6YWX - chains A and C of the 83 polymer chains in the assembly; structure by electron microscopy, 3.10 A resolution.

Chain A:
Molecule: 23S rRNA
Source organism: Neurospora crassa OR74A
Sequence (3464 nucleotides; row label = number of the first residue in the row; note: 28 numbers in that range are skipped by the numbering (no residue carries them; nothing is unmodelled there); a row labelled like 1655A-1655Z holds insertion residues (1655A, then the next letters in order)):
     1 AAAUGUAAUG GAUAUAAAGC UUAUGUUUAU AUAUAUAGAC AUAUAUAAGU AUAUAAAGAG
    61 ACUACUACCA AUAGCUACAC UAUGUAUUAA GGAGAGUAUA ACUUAAUUUA UGUUUAUGAU
   121 UUUAUCAUAC CCCUAAAAAU GACACCGAGG AGCAAGGGUC GGGUUAGCAU CCUGGUUCGU
   181 ACACCUUGGU GACCUAGGCU AGUACCAGGU CCCCCUCUAA GGGACUUGUC CCCCUCUAAG
   241 GGACUUGCGU CGGUCCUAUC CUAGGCCGAA UAGGUGAAUA AAUACUUACG GACGGCCUUG
   301 GUCUGUCCUA GAGGUUAUCA ACAUAUGAAC UCUUAGAGAA AUUACUUAAU AAACGAAGUG
   361 AAUUGAAAUA UCUUAUUAAC UUCAGGAAAA GAAAUCAAAC GAGAUUCUAU GAUUAGUGUG
   421 AACGAAAAUA GAGCAGCCUA UUAAAAUAAG UAAAAUGGCU UUAAAGCUGU UUGAAUAUUG
   481 UGGGGAACCU UCCUCAAAGG CUAAAUAUAA UACAUGAGUU ACAGAGAAAA GUACCGUGAG
   541 GGAAAGCUUU GAAAUAGUAG UUUUAUAAGC AGCUCAAGCA AUAAGAAAGC GAGAGCGUAC
   601 CUUUUGCAUA AUGGGUCACC AAGUUAAUUU UAGAUGCGAG CGAAUUUAUU UAUGUUUUUA
   661 CUGAUUAAAC AAUAUAAUGA AUCAUAAUUA UUUUUGUAAC GAGUAUUAGU AUUAAAUCUU
   721 AAUUUAAUAU UAGUAUAAGU UUUCAGUAUG GCGGCUACAU AGCAUAAUCU AUGCAGCCAG
   781 CCAAUAAUUG GAUUUCCAAU CCAAUUUCGG UAAUAAAUAG AUGUGCAUAG UUAAACCGAU
   841 CAUUAAAAUA AUGAAUAGUG UCUAAAGUUA GACCCGAAGC CUGGUGAUCU UACUAUAGUC
   901 AGGACUAUAA AGGUCCGAAC GGGUUAUCGU UGCAAAGAUA UCCGAAGAAC UAUGGUAAGC
   961 GAGUGAAAGA CAACACUGAC UAGGAUAGCU GGUUUUCUGC GAAACCUAUA AUAGUAGGCA
  1021 AUUUAAGUAA CAUCUUAGUA GGUACAGAAC UUAAUCUCAG ACAAGAUGUA GAUUUUCAUA
  1081 CCUAUGUUUA GGUAUGAAAU GCAUUUUUUU UUGUAUACAU CGGGGGAUCG UGAAGAUUUU
  1141 AUCGGUGAGU AUGUAGACUC GGAAUGACAA AGAUGAAUCU UGAAUAAUCA GACAUAGAAU
  1201 GAUAAGGUUG UAUGUCAAAA GGGAAACAGC CCAGAACAAG AGUUAAGGUU CCAAAAUUAU
  1261 UAUUAAGUGA AAUAAAGAAA GUUUUUAUAU AAGUCGACAA GAAGAUGGGC UUGGAAGCAG
  1321 CCAUAAUUUA AAGAUCUCGU AACAGAGCAC UUGUUAAAUC UUAAAAGCAU CGAAAAUUUA
  1381 ACGGAUCUAA AUAAUAUACC GAAACCUUGU CCAUAUGUAA CAUUAGUAAU AAUAUGCUAU
  1441 UAAUGUUAUU UGAUGGGGUA GCAGAACGUU GAGUGAAUCU UAGAUUUUUU UUUUAUAACU
  1501 AAAUAUAGAU GAUAACUCAA GUGAGAAUGG UGACAUGAGU AACAAAAAAG AGUUUAAGGU
  1561 ACCUAAAAGG UAUCUUAGAG UCUCGCCUAA AGCUUAUGGC UACGUCAAGU AACGGCCUCU
  1621 AAGUUUAUAA UCUGAAGAUU AUGACGAUGA GAAAA
1655A-1655Z UAACGCGCAGAAGUGCGCUGCUUUGA
1656A-1656B UA
  1676 CUU
  1687 AUGGUACCAA CAUUUAAAAG UGAAAAUUGU GCAGGAAGGA UCAGUAUCCU UUCAUUCUUA
  1747 UGUGGGGGAG UGGACAAAAC UGAACAGAGU GUAUCUGAAC ACAGAUGAGU CCACACCCCC
  1807 CCCCAUGUAA UGAAUGAAUG ACAAACCGUA CCUAGAAUCU GAAACAAGUA AGCUAGUAGA
  1867 GAAUACGAAG GCGUGAAUGA GAUAACAAUC AUAAAGGAAC UCGGCAAACU AACUACCGUA
  1927 ACUUAGGGAU AAGGAGAGCU CAUUAGUCUC GAUUAAUACG AGUAAAAAGG AAGAAGCAUG
  1987 GAAUAUUGUU GUACGACUGU UUAAUUAAAA CAAAGCACUU UGCAAAAAGA CGAUAAGUCU
  2047 AAGUAUUGAG UGUGAUUUCU GCCCGAUGCC GGCUGGUUAA CGAAUUUUCU AAAUUGAAAA
  2107 AAAAUUUGGU UUCAGAGGAA CCCCCGGUUA AUGGCGGCCU UAGCGUGAGG GUCCUAAGGU
  2167 AGCGAAAUGC CUUGGCCGUU AAAUGCGGUC UUGCAUGAAU GAUGUAACGA UACAACAGCU
  2227 GUCUCUAUGA UUGACUCAGU GAAAUUGGAA UAACUGUGCA GAUACAGUUU ACCUCUAGUU
  2287 AGACGAGAAG ACCCUAUGCA GCUUUACUGU UACUAAUUAU UGAAUACGAU UCUGAAAAUU
  2347 UCCAGUGUAA AAGGUAAUCG AUAAGAUAUA AUUGAAACAC CUUUAUUUUU CUAUCGUAUU
  2407 AUUAAACCUU AAAUUAAGGA ACAAUUGUUA GAAGACAGUU UAUGCGGGGC ACAGGCCCCA
  2467 UAAAGAGUAA AUGGGUGUGU CUAAAAUUUA UAAAUUUAUG UUUGCAAUUU UUUAUAGUGA
  2527 UUAUAUAUCA AAUCAUCUUU AUGCUAUUCA UAGAGUGUAU UUAUUAUAUU CCUUGGGUAC
  2587 AGUAUAAAAA UUAUAUAUGU AUUAAUUUAC AUAUAUUUUU UCUAAGAAAU UAGGUAAGAU
  2647 UUUGUUUAUA GAGAAAUUAG AUGUAAAAAA AAAAUCUUAU GAGGGCGGUA UUUAAUAAUC
  2707 CGCUUCUAAU AUUUUUUUGU AGUUAUUAUU AUAAAUUUAA UAAUAAUCAU GUUUAUUACU
  2767 UAAAAAGCUU AAUGGCUUAA UCUUGCCUUA CUGUUUGAUU AACAACAAAU CUUACAGUCG
  2827 CGUAAGCGGG GCAUAGGAUC ACAAGAUACA AAAAGGAAAG AUCUUGGAUU UUUGGAAAAG
  2887 CUACGCUAGG GAUAACAGGC UAAUUUGCGC AAGAGUGUAC AAAAUGAGUG CGCGGUUUGG
  2947 CACCUCGAUG UCGGCUUGAC UAAUCCUCAU GGAUGCAGAA ACUAUGUAGG GUACGACUGU
  3007 UCGUCGAUUA AAAAGUUACA UGAGCUGGGU UAAAUACGUC GUGAGACAGU AUGGUUUCUA
  3067 UCUUCUAGAG GGAAUUAGAA UAUAAUAAGG AUUAACCUUU GUACGAAAGG AACAUGGGGU
  3127 ACUAUUGUUA UACCUAGUUG UAUAACAGUU UUAUUAACCU CUGGUUUACC UGUUGUUUAU
  3187 GUGCCUUAUA UUAAUUUCAU GUGUGAUGCU CCGCAAGGAU AUUACAGGGA UGUUACCGUC
  3247 ACUUGAGUAA AUACAAUAGC AUAAGCAUGG CAGGAAAGCU AAGUUAGUCA AAAAUAAGUG
  3307 CUGAAAGCAU AUAGGCACGA AAUUUACCUU AAGAUAUUUC UUAAAUAUAC GUAAGAAAAU
  3367 AUUACGUUAA UAGGCUUAGU UUGUAAUAAU CUAGAGAUUU UAAGGAACUA AGUACUAAUU
  3427 UUAUAAAAAA CUGAAUGAUU AAUAUAUCUU ACAUUUUC
Disordered / not traced: 1-4, 35-40, 121-309, 646-817, 1084-1089, 1433-1437, 1655A-1655Z, 1656A-1656B, 1687, 1728-1828, 1959-1963, 2493-2504, 2525-2528, 2561-2576, 2695-2703, 2738-2743, 2953-2957, 3135-3148, 3194-3231, 3460-3464
Ion coordination: K+ site 1 near A105 (its only coordinating residue here); Mg2+ site 1 near A328 (its only coordinating residue here); Mg2+ site 2 near A335 (its only coordinating residue here); Mg2+ site 3: A335, G336; Mg2+ site 4 near A367 (its only coordinating residue here); Mg2+ site 5 near G411 (its only coordinating residue here); Mg2+ site 6 near A415 (its only coordinating residue here); Mg2+ site 7: A448, A497; Mg2+ site 8: A453, G466; Mg2+ site 9 near A453 (its only coordinating residue here); K+ site 2 near A465 (its only coordinating residue here); Mg2+ site 10: A486, A2859; 110 more Mg2+ sites not listed; 28 more K+ sites not listed
Small-molecule neighbours:
  - NAD (nicotinamide-adenine-dinucleotide): A2755, G2757, U2759, U2760
  - spermine (SPM): G1248, U1249, U1250, C1251, A1270, A1271, C1382, G1383, G1384, U1392

Chain C:
Molecule: 60S ribosomal protein L3
Source organism: Neurospora crassa OR74A
UniProt: Q1K8T6 (Q1K8T6_NEUCR); numbering as in UniProt (aligned over 1-384)
Sequence (384 residues; numbered 1 to 384; the number before each row is that of its first residue):
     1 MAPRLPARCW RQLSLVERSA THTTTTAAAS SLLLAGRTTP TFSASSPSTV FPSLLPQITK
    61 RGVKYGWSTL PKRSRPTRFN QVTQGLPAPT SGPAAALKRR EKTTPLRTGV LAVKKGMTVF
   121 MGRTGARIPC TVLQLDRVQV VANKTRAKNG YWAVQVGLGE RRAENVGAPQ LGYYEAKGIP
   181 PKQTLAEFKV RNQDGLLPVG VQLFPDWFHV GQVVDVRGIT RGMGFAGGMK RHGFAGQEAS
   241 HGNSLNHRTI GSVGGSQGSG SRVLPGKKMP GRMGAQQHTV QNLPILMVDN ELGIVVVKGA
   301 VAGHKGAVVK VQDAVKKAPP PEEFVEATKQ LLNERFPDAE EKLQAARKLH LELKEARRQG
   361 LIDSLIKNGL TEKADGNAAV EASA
Disordered / not traced: 1-62, 370-384
Ion coordination: K+: Ser-261 (shared with U3069(A) of chain A)

How chain A and chain C interact:
Pairs across the interface (291):
  A29(A) with Arg-78(C), hydrogen bond to the phosphate
  U30(A) with Arg-78(C), salt bridge to the phosphate; Phe-79(C), sugar contact; Gln-81(C), hydrogen bond to the base
  A31(A) with Gln-81(C), sugar contact; Thr-83(C), hydrogen bond to the sugar; Gln-84(C), hydrogen bond to the sugar
  U32(A) with Thr-83(C), hydrogen bond to the sugar
  A43(A) with Gln-81(C), base contact; Val-82(C), sugar contact
  U44(A) with Gln-81(C), hydrogen bond to the base; Ala-94(C), phosphate contact; Arg-146(C), salt bridge to the phosphate
  A45(A) with Pro-93(C), phosphate contact; Ala-94(C), hydrogen bond to the phosphate; Arg-146(C), salt bridge to the phosphate; Ala-147(C), base contact; Gly-150(C), sugar contact
  U46(A) with Lys-148(C), base contact
  A47(A) with Arg-75(C), salt bridge to the phosphate; Arg-78(C), sugar contact
  A48(A) with Arg-78(C), hydrogen bond to the phosphate
  G49(A) with Arg-78(C), salt bridge to the phosphate
  A610(A) with Gln-257(C), base contact
  U927(A) with Gly-242(C), phosphate contact
  C928(A) with Asn-243(C), phosphate contact; Ser-244(C), hydrogen bond to the phosphate; Leu-245(C), phosphate contact
  G929(A) with Leu-245(C), phosphate contact
  U1377(A) with Gln-257(C), base contact; Gly-258(C), base contact; Ser-259(C), base contact; Gly-260(C), hydrogen bond to the base; Arg-262(C), base contact
  A1890(A) with Phe-225(C), hydrogen bond to the sugar
  A1891(A) with Phe-225(C), sugar contact; Gly-227(C), sugar contact
  C1892(A) with Arg-248(C), salt bridge to the phosphate; Thr-249(C), phosphate contact
  A1893(A) with Leu-245(C), sugar contact; Asn-246(C), phosphate contact; His-247(C), hydrogen bond to the phosphate; Arg-248(C), hydrogen bond to the phosphate
  A1894(A) with Leu-245(C), sugar contact; His-247(C), salt bridge to the phosphate
  C1906(A) with His-241(C), hydrogen bond to the base
  U1907(A) with His-241(C), hydrogen bond to the sugar
  G1909(A) with His-241(C), hydrogen bond to the base
  C1911(A) with Ser-240(C), hydrogen bond to the base; His-241(C), stacking on the base
  U2228(A) with Ala-239(C), phosphate contact; Ser-240(C), sugar contact; His-241(C), sugar contact
  C2229(A) with Ala-239(C), hydrogen bond to the phosphate
  U2232(A) with Met-229(C), sugar contact; Ala-235(C), phosphate contact
  A2233(A) with Arg-248(C), salt bridge to the phosphate
  A2259(A) with Arg-262(C), hydrogen bond to the phosphate
  C2260(A) with Gly-260(C), phosphate contact; Arg-262(C), salt bridge to the phosphate
  G2267(A) with Gln-257(C), hydrogen bond to the sugar
  U2276(A) with Val-63(C), hydrogen bond to the phosphate
  A2277(A) with Val-63(C), phosphate contact; Lys-64(C), phosphate contact
  C2278(A) with Lys-64(C), phosphate contact
  G2284(A) with Phe-225(C), sugar contact; Met-269(C), hydrogen bond to the base
  U2285(A) with Ile-250(C), sugar contact; Val-253(C), sugar contact; Met-269(C), sugar contact
  U2286(A) with Val-253(C), sugar contact
  A2287(A) with Ser-252(C), phosphate contact; Val-253(C), phosphate contact; Gly-254(C), sugar contact; Gly-255(C), hydrogen bond to the sugar; Ser-256(C), phosphate contact; Ser-261(C), base contact; Arg-262(C), base contact; Val-263(C), base contact
  G2288(A) with Ser-256(C), phosphate contact; Ser-261(C), sugar contact
  C2961(A) with Glu-238(C), hydrogen bond to the sugar
  U2962(A) with Ala-235(C), phosphate contact; Gly-236(C), sugar contact; Gln-237(C), sugar contact; Ile-250(C), hydrogen bond to the sugar; Gly-251(C), base contact; Ser-252(C), hydrogen bond to the base
  U2963(A) with Phe-234(C), phosphate contact; Ala-235(C), hydrogen bond to the phosphate; Ile-250(C), sugar contact; Ser-252(C), hydrogen bond to the sugar; Lys-267(C), hydrogen bond to the sugar
  G2964(A) with Phe-234(C), phosphate contact; Gly-255(C), base contact; Ser-259(C), base contact
  U3023(A) with Gly-258(C), hydrogen bond to the sugar; Ser-259(C), hydrogen bond to the sugar
  A3024(A) with Ser-256(C), hydrogen bond to the phosphate; Gln-257(C), base contact; Gly-258(C), hydrogen bond to the phosphate
  A3026(A) with Gly-255(C), sugar contact; Ser-256(C), hydrogen bond to the sugar
  U3027(A) with Ser-252(C), hydrogen bond to the sugar; Gly-254(C), sugar contact
  G3030(A) with Gln-237(C), hydrogen bond to the base; Asn-246(C), hydrogen bond to the sugar; Gly-251(C), base contact; Ser-252(C), base contact
  C3031(A) with Gln-237(C), sugar contact; Asn-243(C), hydrogen bond to the sugar; Ser-244(C), sugar contact; Asn-246(C), sugar contact
  U3032(A) with His-241(C), sugar contact; Gly-242(C), sugar contact; Ser-244(C), phosphate contact
  U3070(A) with Arg-262(C), sugar contact; Val-263(C), hydrogen bond to the sugar
  C3071(A) with Val-263(C), sugar contact; Leu-264(C), sugar contact; Pro-265(C), phosphate contact; Gly-266(C), phosphate contact; Lys-267(C), sugar contact; Met-269(C), base contact
  U3072(A) with Arg-231(C), hydrogen bond to the sugar; Gly-266(C), hydrogen bond to the phosphate; Lys-267(C), sugar contact; Met-269(C), hydrogen bond to the sugar; Pro-270(C), hydrogen bond to the sugar
  A3073(A) with Arg-231(C), salt bridge to the phosphate; Arg-272(C), hydrogen bond to the sugar
  G3074(A) with Arg-272(C), sugar contact
  A3080(A) with Arg-73(C), base contact
  U3081(A) with Arg-73(C), salt bridge to the phosphate
  U3082(A) with Arg-73(C), hydrogen bond to the base
  A3085(A) with Pro-169(C), base contact
  A3086(A) with Pro-169(C), base contact; Gln-170(C), base contact
  U3087(A) with Gln-170(C), sugar contact; Leu-185(C), sugar contact
  A3088(A) with Lys-144(C), base contact; Gln-155(C), hydrogen bond to the sugar; Leu-185(C), sugar contact; Ala-186(C), phosphate contact; Glu-187(C), hydrogen bond to the sugar
  U3089(A) with Tyr-151(C), hydrogen bond to the sugar; Ala-186(C), phosphate contact; Glu-187(C), hydrogen bond to the phosphate; Lys-189(C), phosphate contact
  A3090(A) with Tyr-151(C), sugar contact; Lys-189(C), salt bridge to the phosphate
  A3091(A) with Gly-92(C), hydrogen bond to the phosphate; Pro-93(C), sugar contact; Ala-96(C), sugar contact; Arg-100(C), salt bridge to the phosphate
  U3092(A) with Ser-91(C), phosphate contact; Gly-92(C), hydrogen bond to the phosphate; Ala-96(C), phosphate contact; Arg-99(C), salt bridge to the phosphate
  A3093(A) with Gly-66(C), sugar contact
  G3124(A) with Asn-282(C), base contact; Lys-317(C), hydrogen bond to the base
  U3126(A) with Thr-124(C), sugar contact; Gly-125(C), base contact; Ala-126(C), base contact
  A3127(A) with Phe-120(C), sugar contact; Gly-122(C), phosphate contact; Thr-124(C), hydrogen bond to the phosphate; Gly-125(C), hydrogen bond to the phosphate; Ala-126(C), hydrogen bond to the phosphate; Ile-128(C), base contact; Gly-211(C), base contact; Pro-284(C), base contact; Ile-285(C), base contact; Leu-286(C), base contact
  C3128(A) with Val-210(C), hydrogen bond to the sugar; Gly-211(C), base contact
  C3152(A) with Arg-123(C), salt bridge to the phosphate
  A3153(A) with Thr-124(C), phosphate contact
  A3162(A) with His-278(C), hydrogen bond to the sugar
  A3163(A) with Thr-220(C), phosphate contact; His-278(C), sugar contact; Ala-302(C), sugar contact
  C3164(A) with Lys-114(C), hydrogen bond to the phosphate; Met-117(C), sugar contact; Thr-220(C), phosphate contact; Arg-221(C), salt bridge to the phosphate; Ala-300(C), sugar contact; Val-301(C), sugar contact; Ala-302(C), sugar contact; Gly-303(C), hydrogen bond to the phosphate
  C3165(A) with Lys-114(C), salt bridge to the phosphate; Arg-221(C), salt bridge to the phosphate; Gly-303(C), phosphate contact
  U3166(A) with Met-117(C), sugar contact; Thr-118(C), hydrogen bond to the sugar; Val-119(C), sugar contact; Arg-127(C), base contact; Pro-129(C), base contact
  C3167(A) with Arg-127(C), hydrogen bond to the sugar
  G3284(A) with Lys-305(C), salt bridge to the phosphate
  C3285(A) with Arg-221(C), salt bridge to the phosphate; Lys-230(C), phosphate contact; His-304(C), salt bridge to the phosphate
  U3286(A) with Arg-221(C), salt bridge to the phosphate; Met-223(C), phosphate contact; Lys-230(C), salt bridge to the phosphate
  U3290(A) with Pro-129(C), sugar contact
  U3291(A) with Leu-283(C), sugar contact; Lys-298(C), phosphate contact; Gly-299(C), sugar contact; Ala-300(C), sugar contact
  A3292(A) with Gln-281(C), hydrogen bond to the sugar; Asn-282(C), phosphate contact; Leu-283(C), sugar contact; Lys-298(C), salt bridge to the phosphate
  G3293(A) with Gln-281(C), sugar contact; Asn-282(C), hydrogen bond to the phosphate; Lys-316(C), hydrogen bond to the phosphate
  U3294(A) with Lys-316(C), salt bridge to the phosphate
  A3296(A) with Thr-103(C), base contact; Lys-316(C), sugar contact
  A3297(A) with Lys-102(C), sugar contact
  A3298(A) with Lys-102(C), sugar contact
  U3331(A) with Arg-99(C), hydrogen bond to the phosphate
  A3332(A) with Arg-99(C), salt bridge to the phosphate; Arg-100(C), salt bridge to the phosphate; Thr-103(C), hydrogen bond to the phosphate
  C3333(A) with Arg-100(C), salt bridge to the phosphate; Thr-103(C), hydrogen bond to the phosphate; Gln-281(C), hydrogen bond to the sugar; Val-315(C), phosphate contact; Lys-316(C), sugar contact
  C3334(A) with Arg-217(C), salt bridge to the phosphate; Thr-279(C), hydrogen bond to the phosphate; Gln-281(C), sugar contact
  U3335(A) with Gln-276(C), hydrogen bond to the sugar; Gln-277(C), sugar contact; Thr-279(C), hydrogen bond to the phosphate
  U3336(A) with Gln-276(C), sugar contact; Gln-277(C), hydrogen bond to the phosphate
  A3338(A) with Tyr-65(C), sugar contact
  A3340(A) with Arg-75(C), hydrogen bond to the phosphate
  U3341(A) with Arg-75(C), salt bridge to the phosphate; Lys-148(C), sugar contact
  A3342(A) with Lys-148(C), sugar contact; Asn-149(C), hydrogen bond to the sugar
  U3343(A) with Lys-148(C), salt bridge to the phosphate; Tyr-173(C), base contact
  U3344(A) with Ala-176(C), phosphate contact; Lys-177(C), salt bridge to the phosphate; Arg-347(C), hydrogen bond to the sugar; Lys-348(C), base contact; Leu-351(C), base contact
  U3345(A) with Ala-168(C), sugar contact; Pro-169(C), hydrogen bond to the sugar; Gly-172(C), sugar contact; Tyr-173(C), hydrogen bond to the sugar; His-350(C), salt bridge to the phosphate; Lys-354(C), salt bridge to the phosphate
  C3346(A) with Ala-168(C), sugar contact; Pro-169(C), sugar contact; His-350(C), salt bridge to the phosphate; Lys-354(C), salt bridge to the phosphate; Arg-357(C), salt bridge to the phosphate
  U3347(A) with Arg-357(C), phosphate contact
  A3351(A) with Ala-168(C), phosphate contact
  U3352(A) with Gly-167(C), phosphate contact; Ala-168(C), hydrogen bond to the phosphate
  G3361(A) with His-304(C), phosphate contact; Gly-306(C), base contact
  A3362(A) with Arg-221(C), phosphate contact; Gly-222(C), hydrogen bond to the phosphate; His-304(C), salt bridge to the phosphate
  A3363(A) with Gly-222(C), phosphate contact; Met-223(C), hydrogen bond to the phosphate; Gly-224(C), hydrogen bond to the phosphate; Arg-272(C), phosphate contact; Met-273(C), phosphate contact
  A3364(A) with Gly-224(C), phosphate contact; Phe-225(C), hydrogen bond to the phosphate
  U3366(A) with Arg-272(C), hydrogen bond to the base
  A3367(A) with Arg-272(C), base contact
  A3370(A) with Arg-161(C), sugar contact
  C3371(A) with Arg-161(C), salt bridge to the phosphate; Asn-165(C), hydrogen bond to the phosphate
  G3372(A) with Arg-162(C), salt bridge to the phosphate; Asn-165(C), hydrogen bond to the phosphate
  U3373(A) with Arg-162(C), salt bridge to the phosphate
  U3374(A) with Arg-162(C), hydrogen bond to the sugar
  A3375(A) with Arg-162(C), sugar contact
Interface residues without a listed pair, chain A (126 interface residues in all): A1912, U2234, A2268, A2965, G3033, A3151
Interface residues without a listed pair, chain C (146 interface residues in all): Thr-77, Glu-164, Ala-226, Gly-233, Lys-268, Gly-271, Ala-275, Val-280, Ala-307, Lys-310

In short:
Chain A and chain C form an interface of 126 and 146 residues respectively; the contacts include 86 hydrogen
bonds, 41 salt bridges and 1 aromatic stacking contact. Polar contacts include U30(A)/Gln-81(C),
U44(A)/Gln-81(C) and U1377(A)/Gly-260(C). Bound to chain A: spermine and NAD.
Here chain A is 23S rRNA and chain C is 60S ribosomal protein L3, both from Neurospora crassa OR74A. Entry
6YWX (The structure of the mitoribosome from Neurospora crassa with tRNA bound to the E-site) was determined
by electron microscopy (same publication as 6YW5, 6YWE, 6YWS, 6YWV and 6YWY).
